PDB entry 2MTZ | solid-state NMR | chains A and F of the 7 polymer chains in the assembly

Chain A:
Molecule: Putative L, D-transpeptidase YkuD
Source organism: Bacillus subtilis
Notes: EC 2.-.-.-
UniProtKB: O34816 (YKUD_BACSU); residues 5-167 here correspond to UniProt positions 2-164 (UniProt number = residue number - 3)
Sequence (175 residues; numbered 1 to 175; the number before each row is that of its first residue):
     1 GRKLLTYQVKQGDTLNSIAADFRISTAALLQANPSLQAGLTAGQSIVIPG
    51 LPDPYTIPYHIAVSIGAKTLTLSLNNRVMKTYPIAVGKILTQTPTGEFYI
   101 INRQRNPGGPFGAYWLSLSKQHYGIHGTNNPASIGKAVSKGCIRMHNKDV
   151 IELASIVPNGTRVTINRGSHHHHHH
Not modelled in the structure: 170-175
Construct notes: expression tag (1-4, 168-175)
Curated features (UniProtKB/Swiss-Prot):
  - active site: H126 (Proton donor/acceptor), C142 (Nucleophile)
What the authors report for this chain:
  - catalytic residues: C142 (citing earlier work)
  - binding site for intact bacterial peptidoglycan (chain F): H122, C142
  - binding site for N-acetyl-beta-muramic acid: V47
  - mutagenesis - V47C, H122A: decreased binding to peptidoglycan
  - mutagenesis - V47C, H122A: unchanged stability

Chain F:
Molecule: intact bacterial peptidoglycan
Source organism: Bacillus subtilis
Sequence (4 residues; row label = number of the first residue in the row):
    27 AEKA
Covalently attached groups: N-acetyl-beta-muramic acid (AMU) linked to A27
Modified residues: E28 (gamma-D-glutamic acid; FGA); K29 (2,6-diaminopimelic acid; API); A30 (D-alanine; DAL)

Interface between chain A and chain F:
Pairs across the interface (14):
  D21(A) with A27(F)
  R23(A) with K29(F)
  F111(A) with A30(F)
  W115(A) with K29(F); A30(F)
  Q121(A) with A27(F); E28(F); K29(F)
  H122(A) with A27(F); E28(F)
  H126(A) with A30(F)
  C142(A) with E28(F); K29(F); A30(F)
Also at the interface, not in a pair above, chain A (9 interface residues in all): K120
Interface features reported in the paper:
  - interface residues, chain A: W115(A), H122(A), C142(A)

Summary:
Chain A and chain F form an interface of 9 and 4 residues respectively. From UniProt: active-site residues
H126(A) and C142(A) on chain A. The paper reports the catalytic residue C142(A); V47C and H122A of chain A
reduce binding to peptidoglycan.
Here chain A is Putative L, D-transpeptidase YkuD and chain F is intact bacterial peptidoglycan, both from
Bacillus subtilis. Entry 2MTZ (Haddock model of Bacillus subtilis L,D-transpeptidase in complex with a
peptidoglycan hexamuropeptide) was determined by solid-state NMR.
